PDB entry 2XCF | X-ray diffraction, 2.48 A resolution | chains C and D of the 4 polymer chains in the assembly

# Chain C (and D)
Protein: NS4A
Notes: chain D of this document is another copy of the same molecule, construct and numbering; everything in this record applies to it too
UniProtKB: C9WU77 (C9WU77_9HEPC); numbering as in UniProt (aligned over 21-39)
Sequence (23 residues; numbered 19 to 41; the number before each row is that of its first residue):
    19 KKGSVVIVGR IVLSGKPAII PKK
Not modelled in the structure: 19, 41 (chain D: 19-20, 37-41)
Construct notes: expression tag (19-20, 40-41)
Bound ions: Mg2+: L31, G33 (shared with 1 residue of chain A)

# How chain C and chain D interact
Pairs across the interface - 13 pairs, chain C then chain D:
  G33(C) with S32(D)
  K34(C) with L31(D); S32(D); G33(D), hydrogen bond (backbone-backbone)
  P35(C) with V30(D); L31(D)
  A36(C) with I29(D); V30(D), hydrogen bond (backbone-backbone)
  I37(C) with R28(D); I29(D), hydrophobic
  I38(C) with R28(D), hydrogen bond (backbone-backbone); V30(D), hydrophobic
  K40(C) with V26(D), hydrogen bond (side chain-backbone)
Interface residues without a listed pair, chain D (8 interface residues in all): G27

# In short
7 residues of chain C face 8 of chain D across their interface, with 4 hydrogen bonds. Among the polar pairs
are K40(C)-V26(D), K34(C)-G33(D) and A36(C)-V30(D). L31(C) and G33(C) form the Mg2+ site.
Chain C and chain D are both NS4A; the structure, Crystal structure of HCV NS3 protease with a boronate
inhibitor, was determined by X-ray diffraction (same publication as 2XCN).
